9DSN - chains D and C of the 4 polymer chains in the assembly; structure by X-ray diffraction, 2.30 A resolution.

Chain D (and C):
Name: 2-succinyl-5-enolpyruvyl-6-hydroxy-3-cyclohexene-1-carboxylate synthase
From: Mycobacterium tuberculosis H37Rv
Notes: EC 2.2.1.9; chain C of this document is another copy of the same molecule, construct and numbering; everything in this record applies to it too
UniProt: P9WK11 (MEND_MYCTU); numbering as in UniProt (aligned over 1-554)
Amino-acid sequence (574 residues; numbered -19 to 554; the number before each row is that of its first residue; numbers below 1 keep their minus sign (Met-19 is residue -19)):
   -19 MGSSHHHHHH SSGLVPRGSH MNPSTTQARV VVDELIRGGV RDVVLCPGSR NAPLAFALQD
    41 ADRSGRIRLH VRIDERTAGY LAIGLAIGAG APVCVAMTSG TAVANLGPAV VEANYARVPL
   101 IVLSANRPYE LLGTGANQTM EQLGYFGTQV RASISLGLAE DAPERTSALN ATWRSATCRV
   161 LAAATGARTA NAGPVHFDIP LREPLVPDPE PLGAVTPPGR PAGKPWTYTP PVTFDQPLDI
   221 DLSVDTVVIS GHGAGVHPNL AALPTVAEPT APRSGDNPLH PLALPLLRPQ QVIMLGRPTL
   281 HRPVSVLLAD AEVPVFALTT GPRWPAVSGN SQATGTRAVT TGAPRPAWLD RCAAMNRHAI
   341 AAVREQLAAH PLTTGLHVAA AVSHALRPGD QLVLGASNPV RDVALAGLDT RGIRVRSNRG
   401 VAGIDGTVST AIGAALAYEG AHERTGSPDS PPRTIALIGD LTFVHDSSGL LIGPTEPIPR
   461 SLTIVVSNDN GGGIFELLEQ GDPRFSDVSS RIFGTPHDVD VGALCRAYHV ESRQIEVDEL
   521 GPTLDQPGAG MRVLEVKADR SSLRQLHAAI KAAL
Disordered / not traced: -19 to 1, 115-119, 185-194 (chain C: -19 to 2, 31-32, 109-121, 181-195)
Differences from the reference sequence: initiating methionine (-19); expression tag (-18 to 0); engineered mutation Ala306 (Asp in P9WK11)
Ion coordination: Mg2+: Asp440, Asp469, Gly471 (together with thiamine diphosphate)
Residues lining bound ligands:
  - 1,4-dihydroxy-2-naphthoic acid (DNA): Asn94, Tyr95, Arg97, His232, Gly233, Gly276, Arg277, Thr299, Arg303, Trp304, Pro305
  - thiamine diphosphate (TPP): Ser377, Asn378, Pro379, Ala402, Gly403, Ile404, Asp405, Gly439, Asp440, Leu441, Thr442, His445, Asp469, Gly471, Gly472, Gly473, Ile474, Phe475

How chain D and chain C interact:
Contacting residue pairs - 14 pairs, chain D then chain C:
  Pro108(D) with Gly137(C); Leu138(C), hydrogen bond (backbone-backbone)
  Tyr109(D) with Leu138(C); Glu140(C)
  Leu111(D) with Ser135(C); Leu136(C); Ala156(C), hydrophobic
  Leu112(D) with Ser133(C); Ile134(C); Ser135(C), hydrogen bond (backbone-backbone)
  Gly113(D) with Ser133(C); Ile134(C)
  Thr114(D) with Arg159(C)
  Leu138(D) with Pro108(C)
Other interface residues (no listed pair), chain D (9 interface residues in all): Glu110, Gly137
Other interface residues (no listed pair), chain C (11 interface residues in all): Ala139

Overview:
The interface between chain D and chain C involves 9 residues on one side and 11 on the other, with 2 hydrogen
bonds. Main-chain hydrogen bonds include Pro108(D)-Leu138(C) and Leu112(D)-Ser135(C). Ligands of chain D:
thiamine diphosphate and 1,4-dihydroxy-2-naphthoic acid.
Both chains are 2-succinyl-5-enolpyruvyl-6-hydroxy-3-cyclohexene-1-carboxylate synthase (Mycobacterium
tuberculosis H37Rv). Entry 9DSN (D306A Mutant of M.tuberculosis MenD (SEPHCHC Synthase)) was determined by
X-ray diffraction together with 9DQI and 9DTV from the same study.
